9G9I - chains D and G of the 10 polymer chains in the assembly; structure by electron microscopy, 3.31 A resolution.

[Chain D]
Name: CRISPR system Cms endoribonuclease Csm3
Source organism: Enterococcus italicus DSM 15952
Notes: EC 3.1.-.-
Reference sequence: E6LHV5 (CSM3_ENTI1); numbering as in UniProt (aligned over 1-214)
Chain sequence (214 residues; row label = number of the first residue in the row):
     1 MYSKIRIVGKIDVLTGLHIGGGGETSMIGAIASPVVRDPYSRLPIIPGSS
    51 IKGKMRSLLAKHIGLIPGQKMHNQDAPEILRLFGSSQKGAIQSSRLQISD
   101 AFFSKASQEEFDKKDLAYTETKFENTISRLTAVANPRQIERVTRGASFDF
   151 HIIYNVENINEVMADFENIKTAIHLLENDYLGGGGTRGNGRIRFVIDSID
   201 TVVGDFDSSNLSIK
Not modelled in the structure: 22-31, 65-74
Construct notes: engineered mutation Ala32 (Asp in E6LHV5)

[Chain G]
Name: CRISPR system Cms protein Csm4
Source organism: Enterococcus italicus DSM 15952
Reference sequence: E6LHV4 (CSM4_ENTI1); residues 1-307 here = UniProt positions 1-307
Chain sequence (307 residues; numbered 1 to 307; the number before each row is that of its first residue):
     1 MNQLVVKLVKLTFKSPVHFGMKRLSDSNHTIAADTLFSALIIEALQQQLE
    51 LSHLLNNLVITDLFPYNKTSYFLPKPLIRIEGKKGDESGYKAFKKLTYIP
   101 VENYSEYLRGEIDSLEASKIAESLNLGKASLSTKVSLQAVDHNGESEPYS
   151 VGNFTFYPESGLYFLAKGNADTIGQLEILMHALQYSGIGGKRSAGYGQFR
   201 CTIEDSGKFDSLLSQTGNIAILLSSAMASDEELVDCLEDARYLLKKRTGF
   251 VQSKTYADQLVKKKDFYAFSAGSTFYQKFNGKIFDVSDNGRHSVYRYAKA
   301 FWLEGKI
Not modelled in the structure: 1-3, 82-88
Residues lining bound ligands: pNppA3: Ile80, Glu81, Tyr90, Lys91

[How chain D and chain G interact]
Pairs across the interface (54; chain D residue first):
  Met1(D) - Gln47(G)
  Tyr2(D) - Gln46(G)
  Tyr2(D) - Gln47(G)
  Lys4(D) - Glu43(G)  salt bridge
  Lys4(D) - Gln46(G)
  Lys4(D) - Ala182(G)
  Lys4(D) - Tyr185(G)
  Lys4(D) - Ser186(G)
  Arg6(D) - Arg200(G)
  Gly21(D) - Thr133(G)
  Asp38(D) - Thr155(G)
  Pro39(D) - Ser130(G)
  Pro39(D) - Thr155(G)
  Tyr40(D) - Thr155(G)
  Tyr40(D) - Tyr157(G)  hydrophobic
  Tyr40(D) - Pro158(G)
  Gly48(D) - Ala194(G)
  Ser49(D) - Lys134(G)  hydrogen bond
  Ser49(D) - Ala194(G)  hydrogen bond (backbone-backbone)
  Lys52(D) - Ser193(G)  hydrogen bond (side chain-backbone)
  Arg56(D) - Gln138(G)
  Ser86(D) - Leu260(G)
  Gln87(D) - Asp258(G)
  Lys88(D) - Asp258(G)
  Lys88(D) - Gln259(G)  hydrogen bond
  Gly89(D) - Asp258(G)  hydrogen bond (backbone-backbone)
  Ile91(D) - Ser253(G)
  Ile91(D) - Lys254(G)
  Ile91(D) - Asp258(G)
  Ile91(D) - Leu260(G)  hydrophobic
  Ser93(D) - Lys254(G)  hydrogen bond
  Ser94(D) - Ser193(G)
  Leu96(D) - Ser193(G)
  Gln97(D) - Tyr185(G)  hydrogen bond (side chain-backbone)
  Gln97(D) - Ser186(G)  hydrogen bond (side chain-backbone)
  Gln97(D) - Arg192(G)
  Gln97(D) - Ser193(G)
  Ile98(D) - Gly195(G)  hydrogen bond (backbone-backbone)
  Ser99(D) - Ser15(G)  hydrogen bond
  Ser99(D) - Gly195(G)
  Asp100(D) - Gly195(G)  hydrogen bond (backbone-backbone)
  Asp100(D) - Tyr196(G)
  Phe102(D) - Lys14(G)
  Phe102(D) - Ser15(G)
  Phe102(D) - Pro16(G)
  His151(D) - Gln198(G)
  His151(D) - Arg200(G)  hydrogen bond
  Ile153(D) - Tyr185(G)  hydrophobic
  Ile153(D) - Gln198(G)
  Val202(D) - His181(G)  hydrogen bond (backbone-side chain)
  Val202(D) - Tyr185(G)
  Val203(D) - Gln47(G)
  Val203(D) - Ala182(G)  hydrophobic
  Val203(D) - Tyr185(G)  hydrophobic
Also at the interface, not in a pair above, chain D (31 interface residues in all): Pro47, Gln92
Also at the interface, not in a pair above, chain G (30 interface residues in all): Lys128

[Overview]
31 residues of chain D face 30 of chain G across their interface, with 13 hydrogen bonds and 1 salt bridge.
Polar pairs include Lys4(D)-Glu43(G), Ser49(D)-Lys134(G) and Lys52(D)-Ser193(G). Bound to chain G: pNppA3.
Chain D is CRISPR system Cms endoribonuclease Csm3 and chain G is CRISPR system Cms protein Csm4, both from
Enterococcus italicus DSM 15952; the structure, CryoEM structure of Enterococcus italicus Csm-crRNA-CTR2
complex bound to pNppA3 and AMPNPP, was determined by electron microscopy together with 9G9A, 9G9B, 9G9C,
9G9D, 9G9E, 9G9F and 4 further entries from the same study.
